PDB entry 2O61 | X-ray diffraction, 2.80 A resolution | chains E and A of the 4 polymer chains in the assembly

Chain E:
Molecule: 36-nt DNA strand
Sequence (36 nucleotides; each row starts with the number of its first residue):
     1 TTGAAAGGGA GAAGTGAAAG TGGGAAATTC CTCTGT

Chain A:
Molecule: Transcription factor p65/Interferon regulatory factor 7/Interferon regulatory factor 3 fusion protein
Source organism: Homo sapiens
Reference sequence: chimeric construct of Q04206, Q92985, Q14653: residues 20-291 from Q04206 (TF65_HUMAN) positions 20-291 (same numbers); residues 1008-1125 from Q92985 positions 8-125 (UniProt number = residue number - 1000); residues 2009-2111 from Q14653 positions 9-111 (UniProt number = residue number - 2000)
Chain sequence (540 residues; each row starts with the number of its first residue; note: 1563 numbers in that range are skipped by the numbering (no residue carries them; nothing is unmodelled there)):
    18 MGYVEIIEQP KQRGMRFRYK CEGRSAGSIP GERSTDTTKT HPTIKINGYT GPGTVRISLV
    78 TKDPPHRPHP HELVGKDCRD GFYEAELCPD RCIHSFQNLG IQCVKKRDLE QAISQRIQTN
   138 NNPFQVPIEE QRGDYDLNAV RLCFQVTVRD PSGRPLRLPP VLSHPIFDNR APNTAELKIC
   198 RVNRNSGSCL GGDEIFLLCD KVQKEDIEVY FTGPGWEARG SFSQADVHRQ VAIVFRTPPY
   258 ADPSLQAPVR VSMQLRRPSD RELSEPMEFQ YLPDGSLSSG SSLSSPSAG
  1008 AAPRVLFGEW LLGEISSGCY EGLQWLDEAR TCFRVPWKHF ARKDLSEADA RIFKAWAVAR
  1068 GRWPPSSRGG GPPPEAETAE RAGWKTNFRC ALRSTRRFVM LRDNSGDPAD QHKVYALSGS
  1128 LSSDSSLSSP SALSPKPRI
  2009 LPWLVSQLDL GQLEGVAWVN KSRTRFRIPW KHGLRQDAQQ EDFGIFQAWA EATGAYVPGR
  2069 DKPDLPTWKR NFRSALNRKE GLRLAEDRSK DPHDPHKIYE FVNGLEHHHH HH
Unresolved in the structure: 18, 292-306, 1076-1078, 1133-1146, 2112-2120
Construct notes: initiating methionine (18); cloning artifact (19); linker (292-306, 1126-1146); engineered mutation Gln-1118 (Pro404 in Q92985); expression tag (2112-2120)
Curated features (UniProtKB/Swiss-Prot):
  - modified residue: Cys-38 (Cysteine persulfide), Ser-75 (Microbial infection: Phosphoserine), Lys-122 (N6-acetyllysine), Lys-123 (N6-acetyllysine), Lys-218 (N6-acetyllysine), Lys-221 (N6-acetyllysine), Thr-254 (Phosphothreonine), Ser-276 (Phosphoserine), Ser-281 (Phosphoserine), Lys-1092 (N6-acetyllysine), Ser-2014 (Phosphoserine), Thr-2075 (Phosphothreonine), Ser-2097 (Phosphoserine)
  - cross-link (Glycyl lysine isopeptide (Lys-Gly)): Lys-37 (interchain with G-Cter in SUMO3), Lys-122 (interchain with G-Cter in SUMO3), Lys-123 (interchain with G-Cter in SUMO3)
  - DNA-binding region: Arg-1011 (IRF tryptophan pentad repeat)
From the paper describing this entry:
  - binding site for the 36-nt DNA strand (chain E): His-1046, Thr-1093, Arg-1096, Cys-1097
  - binding site for the 34-nt DNA strand: Ala-1098
  - specificity-determining residues: Ala-1048, Thr-1093

Chain E / chain A interface:
Pairs across the interface - 53 pairs, chain E then chain A:
  DA5(E) with Leu-2042(A), base contact
  DA6(E) with His-2040(A), phosphate contact; Gly-2041(A), hydrogen bond to the phosphate; Leu-2042(A), sugar contact
  DG7(E) with Lys-2039(A), phosphate contact; His-2040(A), sugar contact; Gly-2041(A), hydrogen bond to the phosphate; Pro-2074(A), phosphate contact; Lys-2077(A), salt bridge to the phosphate
  DG8(E) with Trp-2038(A), hydrogen bond to the phosphate; Arg-2078(A), hydrogen bond to the base; Arg-2081(A), salt bridge to the phosphate; Lys-2105(A), salt bridge to the phosphate
  DG9(E) with Arg-2078(A), base contact
  DA10(E) with Arg-2086(A), base contact
  DG11(E) with Arg-2086(A), hydrogen bond to the base
  DA13(E) with His-1046(A), sugar contact; Phe-1047(A), phosphate contact
  DG14(E) with His-1046(A), sugar contact; Phe-1047(A), hydrogen bond to the phosphate; Ala-1089(A), phosphate contact; Lys-1092(A), salt bridge to the phosphate
  DT15(E) with Trp-1044(A), hydrogen bond to the phosphate; Thr-1093(A), base contact; Arg-1096(A), salt bridge to the phosphate; Lys-1120(A), salt bridge to the phosphate
  DG16(E) with Arg-1096(A), phosphate contact; Arg-1100(A), sugar contact
  DA17(E) with Cys-1097(A), base contact; Arg-1100(A), salt bridge to the phosphate
  DG24(E) with Lys-221(A), hydrogen bond to the phosphate; Arg-246(A), salt bridge to the phosphate
  DA25(E) with Lys-221(A), salt bridge to the phosphate; Arg-246(A), phosphate contact; Gln-247(A), sugar contact
  DA26(E) with Pro-189(A), phosphate contact; Lys-218(A), salt bridge to the phosphate; Gln-220(A), phosphate contact; Gln-247(A), hydrogen bond to the phosphate
  DA27(E) with Tyr-36(A), sugar contact; Pro-189(A), phosphate contact
  DT28(E) with Tyr-36(A), hydrogen bond to the phosphate; Lys-122(A), phosphate contact; Lys-123(A), hydrogen bond to the phosphate; Arg-187(A), base contact
  DT29(E) with Tyr-36(A), base contact; Cys-38(A), hydrogen bond to the phosphate; Glu-39(A), base contact; Lys-122(A), salt bridge to the phosphate; Arg-187(A), base contact
  DC30(E) with Glu-39(A), hydrogen bond to the base; Arg-187(A), base contact
  DT32(E) with Arg-41(A), hydrogen bond to the base
Also at the interface, not in a pair above, chain E (23 interface residues in all): DA4, DA12, DC31
Also at the interface, not in a pair above, chain A (41 interface residues in all): Arg-33, Arg-35, Arg-124, Lys-1045, Ala-1048, Asn-2085, Ser-2097

Summary:
23 residues of chain E and 41 residues of chain A are in contact, with 14 hydrogen bonds and 11 salt bridges.
Polar pairs include DG8(E)/Arg-2078(A), DG11(E)/Arg-2086(A) and DC30(E)/Glu-39(A). The paper reports a binding
site for the 36-nt DNA strand (chain E) at His-1046(A), Thr-1093(A) and Arg-1096(A) among others; a binding
site for the 34-nt DNA strand at Ala-1098(A).
Chain E is a 36-nt DNA strand and chain A is Transcription factor p65/Interferon regulatory factor
7/Interferon regulatory factor 3 fusion protein (Homo sapiens); the structure, Crystal Structure of NFkB,
IRF7, IRF3 bound to the interferon-b enhancer, was determined by X-ray diffraction, deposited together with
2O6G.
